Entry 3CB8 (X-ray diffraction, 2.77 A resolution); this record covers chains A and B.

Chain A:
Molecule: Pyruvate formate-lyase 1-activating enzyme
Source organism: Escherichia coli
Notes: EC 1.97.1.4
Reference sequence: P0A9N4 (PFLA_ECOLI); residues 1-245 here correspond to UniProt positions 2-246 (UniProt number = residue number + 1)
Amino-acid sequence (245 residues; numbered 1 to 245; the number before each row is that of its first residue):
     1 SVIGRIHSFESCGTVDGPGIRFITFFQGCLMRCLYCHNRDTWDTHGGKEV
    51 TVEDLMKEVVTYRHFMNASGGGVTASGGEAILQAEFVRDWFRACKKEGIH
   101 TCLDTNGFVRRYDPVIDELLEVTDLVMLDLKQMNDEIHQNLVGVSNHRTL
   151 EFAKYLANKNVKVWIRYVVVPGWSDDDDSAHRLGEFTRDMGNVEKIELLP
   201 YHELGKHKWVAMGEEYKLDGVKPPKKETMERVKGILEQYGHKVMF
Unresolved in the structure: 1
Metal / ion sites: 4Fe-4S cluster Fe: Cys29, Cys33, Cys36 (together with S-adenosylmethionine); Na+: Asp104, Thr105, Asp129 (together with S-adenosylmethionine)
Residues lining bound ligands:
  - S-adenosylmethionine (SAM): Cys29, Tyr35, Cys36, His37, Asn38, Ser76, Gly77, Gly78, Glu79, Asp104, Thr105, Asn106, Asp129, Lys131, Arg166, Val168, Leu199, Pro200, Tyr201, His202
  - 4Fe-4S cluster (SF4): Cys29, Met31, Arg32, Cys33, Tyr35, Cys36, Thr41, Trp42, Gly77, Gly78, Asn106, Lys131
Curated features (UniProtKB/Swiss-Prot):
  - binding site ([4Fe-4S] cluster): Cys29, Cys33, Cys36
  - binding site (S-adenosyl-L-methionine): Tyr35 to His37, Gly78, Asp129 to Lys131, His202
Reported in the primary citation:
  - binding site for S-adenosylmethionine: His37, Gly77, Gly78, Glu79, Val168, Leu199, His202
  - catalytic residues: Asp104, Arg166 (proposed by the authors, not directly observed)
  - specificity-determining residues: Phe25, Leu204, His207
  - conformationally variable residues (loop rearrangement): Asp16, His37, Asn38, Leu199, His202, His207, Lys208

Chain B:
Molecule: peptide substrate VSGYAV
Amino-acid sequence (6 residues; row label = number of the first residue in the row):
   732 VSGYAV
Reported in the primary citation:
  - binding site for S-adenosylmethionine: Gly734

Chain A / chain B interface:
Pairs across the interface (18):
  His7(A) - Ala736(B)
  Val15(A) - Val732(B)  hydrophobic
  Val15(A) - Ser733(B)  hydrogen bond (backbone-side chain)
  Asp16(A) - Ser733(B)
  Asp16(A) - Gly734(B)  hydrogen bond (side chain-backbone)
  Phe25(A) - Gly734(B)
  Phe25(A) - Tyr735(B)
  Phe25(A) - Ala736(B)  hydrophobic
  His37(A) - Ser733(B)
  His37(A) - Gly734(B)  hydrogen bond (side chain-backbone)
  His37(A) - Tyr735(B)
  Asn38(A) - Gly734(B)  hydrogen bond (side chain-backbone)
  Asn38(A) - Tyr735(B)
  Asn38(A) - Ala736(B)  hydrogen bond (side chain-backbone)
  Leu204(A) - Tyr735(B)
  His207(A) - Tyr735(B)
  Lys208(A) - Tyr735(B)
  Lys208(A) - Ala736(B)  hydrogen bond (side chain-backbone)
Other interface residues (no listed pair), chain A (13 interface residues in all): Ser8, Arg166, Leu199, Gly205
Other interface residues (no listed pair), chain B (6 interface residues in all): Val737
Interface features reported in the paper:
  - specific contacts: Asp16(A)-Gly734(B) (hydrogen bond), Phe25(A)-Ala736(B), His37(A)-Gly734(B), Asn38(A)-Gly734(B) (hydrogen bond), Asn38(A)-Ala736(B) (hydrogen bond), Leu204(A)-Tyr735(B), His207(A)-Tyr735(B), Lys208(A)-Ala736(B) (hydrogen bond)

Overview:
Chain A and chain B form an interface of 13 and 6 residues respectively; the contacts include 6 hydrogen
bonds. Among the polar pairs are Val15(A)-Ser733(B), Asp16(A)-Gly734(B) and His37(A)-Gly734(B). The authors
report hydrogen bonds between Asp16(A) and Gly734(B), Asn38(A) and Gly734(B) and Asn38(A) and Ala736(B) among
others; contacts between Phe25(A) and Ala736(B), His37(A) and Gly734(B) and Leu204(A) and Tyr735(B) among
others. From the paper: catalytic residues Asp104(A) and Arg166(A); a binding site for S-adenosylmethionine at
His37(A), Gly77(A) and Gly734(B) among others.
Chain A is Pyruvate formate-lyase 1-activating enzyme (Escherichia coli) and chain B is peptide substrate
VSGYAV; the structure, 4Fe-4S-Pyruvate formate-lyase activating enzyme in complex with AdoMet and a peptide
substrate, was determined by X-ray diffraction, deposited together with 3C8F.
